7LJD - chains A and B of the 5 polymer chains in the assembly; structure by electron microscopy, 3.20 A resolution.

== Chain A ==
Protein: Engineered Gs protein alpha subunit
Organism: Homo sapiens
Sequence (246 residues; numbered 1 to 246; the number before each row is that of its first residue):
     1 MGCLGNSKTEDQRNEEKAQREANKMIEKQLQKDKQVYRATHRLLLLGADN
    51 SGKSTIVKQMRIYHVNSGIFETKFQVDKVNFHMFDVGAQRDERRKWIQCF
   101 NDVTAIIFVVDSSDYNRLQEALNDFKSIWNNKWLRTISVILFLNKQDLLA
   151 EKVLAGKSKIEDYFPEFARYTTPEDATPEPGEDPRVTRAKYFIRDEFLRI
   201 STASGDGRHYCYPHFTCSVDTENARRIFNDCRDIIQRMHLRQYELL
Disordered / not traced: 1-8

== Chain B ==
Protein: Guanine nucleotide-binding protein G(I)/G(S)/G(T) subunit beta-1
Organism: Rattus norvegicus
UniProt: P54311 (GBB1_RAT); numbering as in UniProt (aligned over 2-340)
Sequence (353 residues; each row starts with the number of its first residue; numbers below 1 keep their minus sign (His-12 is residue -12)):
   -12 HHHHHHHHMGSLLQSELDQLRQEAEQLKNQIRDARKACADATLSQITNNI
    38 DPVGRIQMRTRRTLRGHLAKIYAMHWGTDSRLLVSASQDGKLIIWDSYTT
    88 NKVHAIPLRSSWVMTCAYAPSGNYVACGGLDNICSIYNLKTREGNVRVSR
   138 ELAGHTGYLSCCRFLDDNQIVTSSGDTTCALWDIETGQQTTTFTGHTGDV
   188 MSLSLAPDTRLFVSGACDASAKLWDVREGMCRQTFTGHESDINAICFFPN
   238 GNAFATGSDDATCRLFDLRADQELMTYSHDNIICGITSVSFSKSGRLLLA
   288 GYDDFNCNVWDALKADRAGVLAGHDNRVSCLGVTDDGMAVATGSWDSFLK
   338 IWN
Disordered / not traced: -12 to 2
Sequence notes: expression tag (-12 to 1)

== Interface between chain A and chain B ==
Contacting residue pairs - 57 pairs, chain A then chain B:
  Gln19(A) with Asp83(B); Thr86(B); Asn88(B)
  Asn23(A) with Thr87(B); Asn88(B), hydrogen bond; Lys89(B), hydrogen bond
  Ile26(A) with Lys89(B); Val90(B); His91(B); Ala92(B), hydrophobic
  Glu27(A) with Lys89(B), salt bridge
  Leu30(A) with Lys78(B); Lys89(B)
  Asp33(A) with Lys78(B), salt bridge
  Lys34(A) with Leu55(B)
  Tyr37(A) with Leu55(B), hydrophobic; Ala56(B); Asp76(B)
  Ser67(A) with Asp118(B), hydrogen bond (side chain-backbone); Asn119(B), hydrogen bond; Ile120(B)
  Ile69(A) with Trp99(B)
  Phe84(A) with Trp99(B)
  Ala88(A) with Thr143(B)
  Gln89(A) with Leu117(B), hydrogen bond (side chain-backbone); Gly144(B); Tyr145(B), hydrogen bond (side chain-backbone)
  Arg90(A) with Gly162(B); Asp163(B); Thr164(B); Thr184(B), hydrogen bond (side chain-backbone); Asp186(B), salt bridge
  Glu92(A) with Asp186(B)
  Arg94(A) with Cys204(B); Asp228(B), salt bridge
  Lys95(A) with Tyr145(B); Met188(B); Cys204(B); Asp228(B), salt bridge; Asn230(B), hydrogen bond; Asp246(B), salt bridge
  Trp96(A) with Leu117(B), hydrophobic; Tyr145(B)
  Gln98(A) with Lys57(B), hydrogen bond (backbone-side chain); Trp332(B)
  Cys99(A) with Lys57(B), hydrogen bond (backbone-side chain); Trp99(B); Met101(B), hydrophobic
  Phe100(A) with Trp99(B), hydrophobic; Leu117(B), hydrophobic
  Asn101(A) with Lys57(B), hydrogen bond; Trp332(B)
  Asp102(A) with Trp99(B)
  Val103(A) with Trp99(B), hydrophobic
  Trp133(A) with Asp290(B); Asn313(B); Arg314(B)
Other interface residues (no listed pair), chain A (28 interface residues in all): Glu16, Gly68, Lys132
Other interface residues (no listed pair), chain B (40 interface residues in all): Gly53, Arg68, Gln75, Ile80

== Summary ==
The interface between chain A and chain B involves 28 residues on one side and 40 on the other; the contacts
include 11 hydrogen bonds and 6 salt bridges. Polar contacts include Glu27(A)-Lys89(B), Asp33(A)-Lys78(B) and
Arg90(A)-Asp186(B).
Here chain A is Engineered Gs protein alpha subunit (Homo sapiens) and chain B is Guanine nucleotide-binding
protein G(I)/G(S)/G(T) subunit beta-1 (Rattus norvegicus). Entry 7LJD (Allosteric modulator LY3154207 binding
to dopamine-bound dopamine receptor 1 in complex with miniGs protein) was determined by electron microscopy
(same publication as 7LJC).
